Entry 6ODM (electron microscopy, 4.30 A resolution (low resolution: residue-level contacts below are approximate; hydrogen-bond / salt-bridge calls are withheld)); this record covers chains W and L of the 19 polymer chains in the assembly.

# Chain W
Protein: Major capsid protein
Source organism: Human herpesvirus 1 strain KOS
UniProt: H9E925 (H9E925_HHV1); residue numbers follow UniProt; this construct covers 1-1374
Amino-acid sequence (1374 residues; each row starts with the number of its first residue):
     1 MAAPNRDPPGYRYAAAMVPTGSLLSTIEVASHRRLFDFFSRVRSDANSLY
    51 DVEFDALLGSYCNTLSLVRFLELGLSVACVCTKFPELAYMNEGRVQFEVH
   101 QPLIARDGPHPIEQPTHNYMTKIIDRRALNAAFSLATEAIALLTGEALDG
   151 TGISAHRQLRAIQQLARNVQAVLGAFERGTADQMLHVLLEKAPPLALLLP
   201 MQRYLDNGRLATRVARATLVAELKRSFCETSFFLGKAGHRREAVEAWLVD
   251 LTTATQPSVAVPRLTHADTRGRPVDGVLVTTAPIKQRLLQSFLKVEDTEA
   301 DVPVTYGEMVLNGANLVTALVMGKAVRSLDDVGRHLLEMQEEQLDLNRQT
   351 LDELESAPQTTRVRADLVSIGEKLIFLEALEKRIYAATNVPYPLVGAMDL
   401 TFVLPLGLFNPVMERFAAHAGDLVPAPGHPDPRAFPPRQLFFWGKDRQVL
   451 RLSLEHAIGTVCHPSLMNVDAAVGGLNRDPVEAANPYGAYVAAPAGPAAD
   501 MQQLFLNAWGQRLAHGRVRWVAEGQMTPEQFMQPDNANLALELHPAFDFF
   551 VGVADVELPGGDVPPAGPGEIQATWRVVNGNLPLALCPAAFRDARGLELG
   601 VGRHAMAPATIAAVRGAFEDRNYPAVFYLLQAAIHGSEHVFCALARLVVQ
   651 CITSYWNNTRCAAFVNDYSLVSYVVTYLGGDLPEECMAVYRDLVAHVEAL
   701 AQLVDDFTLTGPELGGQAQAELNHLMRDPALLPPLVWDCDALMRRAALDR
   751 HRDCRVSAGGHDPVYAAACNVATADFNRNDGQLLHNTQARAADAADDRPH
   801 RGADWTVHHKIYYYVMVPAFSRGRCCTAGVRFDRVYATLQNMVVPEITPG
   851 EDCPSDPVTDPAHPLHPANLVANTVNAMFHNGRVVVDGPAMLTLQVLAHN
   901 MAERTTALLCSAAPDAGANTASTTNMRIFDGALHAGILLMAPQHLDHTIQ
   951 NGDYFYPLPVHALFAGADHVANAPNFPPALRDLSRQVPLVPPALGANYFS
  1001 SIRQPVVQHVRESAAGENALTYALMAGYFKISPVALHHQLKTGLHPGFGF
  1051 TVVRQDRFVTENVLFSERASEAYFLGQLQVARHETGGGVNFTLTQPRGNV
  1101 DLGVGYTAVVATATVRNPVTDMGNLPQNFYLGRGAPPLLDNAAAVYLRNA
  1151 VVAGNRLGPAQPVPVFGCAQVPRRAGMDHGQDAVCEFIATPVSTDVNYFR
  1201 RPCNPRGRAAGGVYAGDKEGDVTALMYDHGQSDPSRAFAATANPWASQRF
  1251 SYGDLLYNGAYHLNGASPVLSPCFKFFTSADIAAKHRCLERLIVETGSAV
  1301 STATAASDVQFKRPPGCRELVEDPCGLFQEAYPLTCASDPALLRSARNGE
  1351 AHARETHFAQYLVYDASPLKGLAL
Unresolved in the structure: 1-7

# Chain L
Protein: Small capsomere-interacting protein
Source organism: Human herpesvirus 1 strain KOS
UniProt: Q25BW6 (Q25BW6_HHV1); residue numbers follow UniProt; this construct covers 1-112
Amino-acid sequence (112 residues; each row starts with the number of its first residue):
     1 MAVPQFHRPSTVTTDSVRALGMRGLVLATNNSQFIMDNNHPHPQGTQGAV
    51 REFLRGQAAALTDLGLAHANNTFTPQPMFAGDAPAAWLRPAFGLRRTYSP
   101 FVVREPSTPGTP
Unresolved in the structure: 1-2, 104-112

# Chain W / chain L interface
Contacting residue pairs - 52 pairs, chain W then chain L:
  Glu-638(W) / Phe-79(L)
  His-639(W) / Met-78(L)
  Cys-642(W) / Phe-79(L)
  Cys-642(W) / Arg-96(L)
  Ala-643(W) / Met-78(L)
  Ala-645(W) / Arg-96(L)
  Arg-646(W) / Tyr-98(L)
  Arg-646(W) / Ser-99(L)
  Arg-646(W) / Pro-100(L)
  Tyr-677(W) / Phe-79(L)
  Tyr-677(W) / Arg-95(L)
  Asp-681(W) / Thr-97(L)
  Val-771(W) / Arg-55(L)
  Val-771(W) / Ala-58(L)
  Asp-775(W) / Arg-51(L)
  Phe-776(W) / Arg-51(L)
  Phe-776(W) / Leu-54(L)
  Asn-777(W) / Gln-47(L)
  Ala-789(W) / Phe-79(L)
  Arg-790(W) / Ala-80(L)
  Arg-790(W) / Gly-81(L)
  Asp-833(W) / Leu-54(L)
  Tyr-836(W) / Leu-54(L)
  Tyr-836(W) / Gln-57(L)
  Ala-837(W) / Leu-54(L)
  Ala-837(W) / Gln-57(L)
  Gln-840(W) / Leu-54(L)
  Gln-840(W) / Gln-57(L)
  Gln-840(W) / Ala-58(L)
  Gln-840(W) / Leu-61(L)
  Asn-841(W) / Val-26(L)
  Asn-841(W) / Gln-57(L)
  Met-842(W) / Met-22(L)
  Met-842(W) / Leu-61(L)
  Val-843(W) / Arg-23(L)
  Val-844(W) / His-68(L)
  Pro-845(W) / His-68(L)
  Glu-846(W) / His-68(L)
  Ile-847(W) / Asn-71(L)
  Ile-847(W) / Phe-101(L)
  Pro-849(W) / Val-103(L)
  Glu-851(W) / Phe-101(L)
  Asp-852(W) / Phe-101(L)
  Cys-853(W) / Phe-101(L)
  Ala-872(W) / Val-26(L)
  Ala-872(W) / Asn-30(L)
  Thr-874(W) / Val-26(L)
  Pro-889(W) / Pro-100(L)
  Leu-892(W) / His-68(L)
  Gln-895(W) / Leu-61(L)
  Gln-895(W) / Thr-62(L)
  Gln-895(W) / Gly-65(L)
Also at the interface, not in a pair above, chain W (40 interface residues in all): Thr-676, Ala-772, Arg-778, Val-871, Asn-873, Ala-898
Also at the interface, not in a pair above, chain L (30 interface residues in all): Leu-27, Val-50, Leu-64

# Summary
Chain W and chain L form an interface of 40 and 30 residues respectively.
Chain W is Major capsid protein and chain L is Small capsomere-interacting protein, both from Human
herpesvirus 1 strain KOS; the structure, Herpes simplex virus type 1 (HSV-1) portal vertex-adjacent
capsid/CATC, asymmetric unit, was determined by electron microscopy together with 6OD7 from the same study.
